PDB entry 9CE8 | electron microscopy, 2.61 A resolution | chains O and Q of the 28 polymer chains in the assembly

# Chain O (and Q)
Name: Proteasome subunit beta
Organism: Mycobacterium tuberculosis
Notes: EC 3.4.25.1; chain Q of this document is another copy of the same molecule, construct and numbering; everything in this record applies to it too
UniProtKB: P9WHT9 (PSB_MYCTU); residues 1-234 here correspond to UniProt positions 58-291 (UniProt number = residue number + 57)
Sequence (234 residues; each row starts with the number of its first residue):
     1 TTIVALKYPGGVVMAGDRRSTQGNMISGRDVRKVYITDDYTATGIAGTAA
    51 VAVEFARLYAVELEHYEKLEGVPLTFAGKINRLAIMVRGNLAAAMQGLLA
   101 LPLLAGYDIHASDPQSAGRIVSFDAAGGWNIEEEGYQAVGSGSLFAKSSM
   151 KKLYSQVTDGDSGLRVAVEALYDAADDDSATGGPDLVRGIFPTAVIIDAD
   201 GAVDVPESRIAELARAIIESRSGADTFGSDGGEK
Not modelled in the structure: 223-234
Ligand contacts: Ixazomib (6V8; [(1R)-1-[2-[[2,5-bis(chloranyl)phenyl]carbonylamino]ethanoylamino]-3-methyl-butyl]boronic acid): Thr1, Arg19, Ser20, Thr21, Gln22, Ser27, Val31, Lys33, Ile45, Ala46, Gly47, Thr48, Ala49, Ala180
UniProt features mapped onto this chain:
  - active site: Thr1 (Nucleophile)
  - site: Thr1 (Covalent link with the inhibitor MLN-273)
From the paper describing this entry:
  - binding site for Ixazomib: Thr1
  - catalytic residues: Thr1, Asp17, Lys33 (citing earlier work)
  - mutagenesis - V53Q: increased catalytic activity
  - mutagenesis - Y35F: decreased catalytic activity
  - mutagenesis - A92G/A93G/A94G, A100S: abolished catalytic activity

# Interface between chain O and chain Q
Contacting residue pairs (17; chain O residue first):
  Phe145(O) with Ser148(Q)
  Ser148(O) with Phe145(Q); Ser148(Q)
  Ser149(O) with Lys152(Q)
  Lys151(O) with Asp173(Q), salt bridge; Asp176(Q), salt bridge; Asp177(Q), salt bridge
  Lys152(O) with Ser149(Q); Leu153(Q); Asp173(Q), salt bridge; Arg221(Q)
  Leu153(O) with Lys152(Q)
  Asp173(O) with Lys151(Q), salt bridge; Lys152(Q), salt bridge
  Asp176(O) with Lys151(Q), salt bridge
  Asp177(O) with Lys151(Q), salt bridge
  Arg221(O) with Lys152(Q)
Other interface residues (no listed pair), chain O (11 interface residues in all): Leu144
Other interface residues (no listed pair), chain Q (11 interface residues in all): Leu144

# Overview
The chain O/chain Q interface involves 11 residues from each chain; the contacts include 8 salt bridges. Polar
pairs include Lys151(O)-Asp173(Q), Lys151(O)-Asp176(Q) and Lys151(O)-Asp177(Q). Chain O binds Ixazomib. From
the paper: catalytic residues Thr1(O), Asp17(O) and Lys33(O); A92G/A93G/A94G and A100S of chain O abolish
catalytic activity; 4 substitutions were tested in all.
Chain O and chain Q are both Proteasome subunit beta (Mycobacterium tuberculosis); the structure, 20S
Proteasome core particle in complex with Ixazomib, was determined by electron microscopy, deposited together
with 9CE5, 9CE7, 9CEB, 9CEE and 9CEG.
